PDB entry 7FKX | X-ray diffraction, 1.85 A resolution | chains A and B

Chain A:
Name: Pre-mRNA-splicing factor 8
Organism: Saccharomyces cerevisiae S288C
Reference sequence: P33334 (PRP8_YEAST); numbering as in UniProt (aligned over 1836-2090)
Sequence (258 residues; row label = number of the first residue in the row):
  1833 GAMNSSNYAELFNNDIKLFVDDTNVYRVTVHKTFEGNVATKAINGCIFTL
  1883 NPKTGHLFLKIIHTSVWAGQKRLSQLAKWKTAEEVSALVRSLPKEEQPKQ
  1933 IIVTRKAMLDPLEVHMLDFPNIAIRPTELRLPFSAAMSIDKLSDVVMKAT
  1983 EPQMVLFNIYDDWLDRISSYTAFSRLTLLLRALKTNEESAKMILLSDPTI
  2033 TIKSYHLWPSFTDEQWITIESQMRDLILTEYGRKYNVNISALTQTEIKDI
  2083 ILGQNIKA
Not modelled in the structure: 2070-2090
Sequence notes: expression tag (1833-1835)
Ligand contacts: VDI (1-(4-chlorophenyl)cyclobutane-1-carboxylic acid): Met1835, Asn1836, Ser1837, Asn1839, Tyr1840, Glu1842, Leu1843, Lys1849, Phe1851, Gln1932, Ile1934, Arg1957, Thr1959, Glu1960, Leu1961, Leu1963
Curated features (UniProtKB/Swiss-Prot):
  - mutagenesis: Asp1853 (D1853A: Alters protein folding. Severely impaired growth. Strongly reduced growth at 35 degrees Celsius; when associated with A-1854; D1853N: Reduced growth at 30 degrees Celsius ...), Asp1854 (D1854A: Reduced growth at 30 degrees Celsius. Strongly reduced growth at 16 degrees Celsius. Strongly reduced growth at 35 degrees Celsius; when associated with A-1853 ...), Thr1855 (T1855A: Reduced growth at 30 degrees Celsius. Strongly reduced growth at 16 degrees Celsius), Thr1936 (T1936A: Reduced growth at 30 degrees Celsius. Strongly reduced growth at 16 degrees Celsius), Arg1937 (R1937K: Severely impaired growth. Reduced growth at 30 degrees Celsius. Strongly reduced growth at 16 degrees Celsius)

Chain B:
Name: A1 cistron-splicing factor AAR2
Organism: Saccharomyces cerevisiae S288C
Reference sequence: P32357 (AAR2_YEAST); aligned to UniProt positions 1-317 over residues 1-317
Sequence (308 residues; each row starts with the number of its first residue; note: 13 numbers in that range are skipped by the numbering (no residue carries them; nothing is unmodelled there); numbers below 1 keep their minus sign (Gly-3 is residue -3)):
    -3 GAMAMNTVPFTSAPIEVTIGIDQYSFNVKENQPFHGIKDIPIGHVHVIHF
    47 QHADNSSMRYGYWFDCRMGNFYIQYDPKDGLYKMMEERDGAKFENIVHNF
    97 KERQMMVSYPKIDEDDTWYNLTEFVQMDKIRKIVRKDENQFSYVDSSMTT
   147 VQENEL
   166 SSSSSDPAHSLNYTVINFKSREAIRPGHEMEDFLDKSYYLNTVMLQGIFK
   216 NSSNYFGELQFAFLNAMFFGNYGSSLQWHAMIELICSSATVPKHMLDKLD
   266 EILYYQIKTLPEQYSDILLNERVWNICLYSSFQKNSLHNTEKIMENKYPE
   316 LL
Not modelled in the structure: -3 to 0, 166-169
Sequence notes: expression tag (-3 to 0); conflict Ser166 (Leu153 in P32357), Ser167 (Lys154 in P32357), Ser170 (Asp in P32357)
Curated features (UniProtKB/Swiss-Prot):
  - region: Leu261 to Ile282 (Leucine-zipper)
  - modified residue: Ser253 (Phosphoserine), Thr274 (Phosphothreonine)

Chain A / chain B interface:
Pairs across the interface (17):
  Gln1907(A) with Met195(B); Leu199(B)
  Leu1908(A) with Met195(B), hydrophobic
  Trp1911(A) with Glu194(B); Met195(B), hydrophobic; Phe198(B), hydrophobic
  Asp1942(A) with Lys184(B), salt bridge
  Glu1945(A) with Lys184(B), salt bridge
  Val1946(A) with Ile189(B), hydrophobic; Glu194(B); Phe198(B), hydrophobic
  His1947(A) with Glu194(B), salt bridge
  Leu1949(A) with Lys184(B); Ser185(B); Arg186(B); Ile189(B), hydrophobic
  Asp1950(A) with Arg186(B), salt bridge

Summary:
9 residues of chain A face 8 of chain B across their interface, with 4 salt bridges. Polar contacts include
Asp1942(A)-Lys184(B), Glu1945(A)-Lys184(B) and His1947(A)-Glu194(B). Bound to chain A: compound VDI. UniProt
lists 5 mutagenesis sites on chain A.
Here chain A is Pre-mRNA-splicing factor 8 and chain B is A1 cistron-splicing factor AAR2, both from
Saccharomyces cerevisiae S288C. Entry 7FKX (PanDDA analysis group deposition -- Aar2/RNaseH in complex with
fragment P04G02 from the F2X-Universal Library) was determined by X-ray diffraction, deposited together with
5ST0, 5ST1, 5ST2, 5ST3, 5ST4, 5ST5 and 248 further entries.
